5XWR - chains A and C of the 4 polymer chains in the assembly; structure by X-ray diffraction, 2.69 A resolution.

== Chain A ==
Name: Histone-binding protein RBBP4
From: Homo sapiens
UniProtKB: Q09028 (RBBP4_HUMAN); residues 1-425 here = UniProt positions 1-425
Chain sequence (443 residues; each row starts with the number of its first residue; numbers below 1 keep their minus sign (His-17 is residue -17)):
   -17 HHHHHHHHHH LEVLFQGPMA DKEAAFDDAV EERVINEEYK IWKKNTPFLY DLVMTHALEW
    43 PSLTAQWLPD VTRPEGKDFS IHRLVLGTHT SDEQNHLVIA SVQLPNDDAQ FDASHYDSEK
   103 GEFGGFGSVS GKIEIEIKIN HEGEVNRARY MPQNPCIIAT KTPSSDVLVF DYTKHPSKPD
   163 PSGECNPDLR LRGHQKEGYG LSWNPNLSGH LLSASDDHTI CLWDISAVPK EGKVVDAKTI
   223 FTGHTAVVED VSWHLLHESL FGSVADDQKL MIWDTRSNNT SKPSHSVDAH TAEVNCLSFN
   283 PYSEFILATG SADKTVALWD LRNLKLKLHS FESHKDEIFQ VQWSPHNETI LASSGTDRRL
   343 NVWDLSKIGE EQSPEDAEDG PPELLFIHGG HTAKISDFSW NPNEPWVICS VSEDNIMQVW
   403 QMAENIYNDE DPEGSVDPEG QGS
Disordered / not traced: -17 to 12, 97-110, 356-359, 411-425
Construct notes: expression tag (-17 to 0)

== Chain C ==
Name: Met-ser-arg-arg-lys-gln-ala-lys-pro-gln-his-ile
Chain sequence (12 residues; numbered 1 to 12; the number before each row is that of its first residue):
     1 MSRRKQAKPQ HI
Reported in the primary citation:
  - mutagenesis - R3A, R4A, K5A: decreased binding to Histone-binding protein RBBP4 (chain A) (from molecular simulation)
  - mutagenesis - Q6A (IC50 = 1.3 uM): unchanged binding to Histone-binding protein RBBP4 (chain A)
  - mutagenesis - R3A/R4A, R3A/K5A, R4A/K5A: abolished binding to Histone-binding protein RBBP4 (chain A)

== How chain A and chain C interact ==
Contacting residue pairs - 33 pairs, chain A then chain C:
  Leu40(A) - Ile12(C)
  Glu41(A) - His11(C)  hydrogen bond (backbone-side chain)
  Glu41(A) - Ile12(C)  hydrogen bond (backbone-backbone)
  Trp42(A) - Gln10(C)
  Trp42(A) - His11(C)
  Pro43(A) - Pro9(C)  hydrophobic
  Pro43(A) - Gln10(C)
  Leu45(A) - Lys5(C)
  His71(A) - Lys5(C)
  His71(A) - Gln6(C)
  His71(A) - Pro9(C)
  Thr72(A) - Pro9(C)
  Ser73(A) - Pro9(C)  hydrogen bond (side chain-backbone)
  Glu126(A) - Lys5(C)  salt bridge
  Asn128(A) - Lys5(C)  hydrogen bond
  Arg129(A) - Arg4(C)
  Glu179(A) - Lys5(C)  salt bridge
  Tyr181(A) - Ser2(C)  hydrogen bond
  Tyr181(A) - Arg4(C)
  Tyr181(A) - Lys5(C)
  Glu231(A) - Arg4(C)  salt bridge
  Glu275(A) - Arg3(C)  salt bridge
  Asn277(A) - Arg4(C)  hydrogen bond (backbone-side chain)
  Glu319(A) - Arg3(C)  salt bridge
  Phe321(A) - Arg3(C)
  Phe321(A) - Arg4(C)  hydrogen bond (backbone-side chain)
  Lys376(A) - Arg3(C)  hydrogen bond (side chain-backbone)
  Lys376(A) - Arg4(C)  hydrogen bond (side chain-backbone)
  Glu395(A) - Arg4(C)
  Glu395(A) - Gln6(C)
  Asp396(A) - Ile12(C)
  Asn397(A) - Gln10(C)  hydrogen bond (side chain-backbone)
  Asn397(A) - Ile12(C)
Other interface residues (no listed pair), chain A (25 interface residues in all): Ala39, Glu75, Pro145
Other interface residues (no listed pair), chain C (10 interface residues in all): Met1
From the paper, about this interface:
  - residue pairs: Trp42(A)-His11(C) (cation-pi contact), Ser73(A)-Pro9(C) (hydrogen bond), Glu126(A)-Lys5(C), Arg129(A)-Arg4(C) (hydrogen bond), Glu179(A)-Lys5(C), Glu231(A)-Arg4(C) (salt bridge), Glu275(A)-Arg3(C), Glu319(A)-Arg3(C), Phe321(A)-Arg4(C) (hydrogen bond), Lys376(A)-Arg3(C) (hydrogen bond)
  - interface residues, chain A: Pro43(A), His71(A), Glu395(A)
  - interface residues, chain C: Arg4(C)
  - hot spots on chain C (mutagenesis) - K5A: decreased binding to Histone-binding protein RBBP4 (chain A)

== Overview ==
25 residues of chain A face 10 of chain C across their interface, with 10 hydrogen bonds and 5 salt bridges.
Among the polar pairs are Glu126(A)-Lys5(C), Glu179(A)-Lys5(C) and Glu231(A)-Arg4(C). The paper describes a
cation-pi contact between Trp42(A) and His11(C); hydrogen bonds between Ser73(A) and Pro9(C), Arg129(A) and
Arg4(C) and Phe321(A) and Arg4(C) among others; contacts between Glu126(A) and Lys5(C), Glu179(A) and Lys5(C)
and Glu275(A) and Arg3(C) among others. The paper reports that R3A, R4A and K5A of chain C reduce binding to
Histone-binding protein RBBP4 (chain A); interface residues Pro43(A), His71(A) and Arg4(C) among others; 7
substitutions were tested in all.
Here chain A is Histone-binding protein RBBP4 (Homo sapiens) and chain C is
Met-ser-arg-arg-lys-gln-ala-lys-pro-gln-his-ile. Entry 5XWR (Crystal Structure of RBBP4-peptide complex) was
determined by X-ray diffraction.
